Entry 6N3L (X-ray diffraction, 2.61 A resolution); this record covers chain A.

Chain A:
Molecule: eIF-2-alpha kinase GCN2
From: Homo sapiens
Notes: EC 2.7.11.1
UniProtKB: Q9P2K8 (E2AK4_HUMAN); residue numbers follow UniProt; this construct covers 577-657, 782-1013
Sequence (330 residues; row label = number of the first residue in the row; note: 123 numbers in that range are skipped by the numbering (no residue carries them; nothing is unmodelled there)):
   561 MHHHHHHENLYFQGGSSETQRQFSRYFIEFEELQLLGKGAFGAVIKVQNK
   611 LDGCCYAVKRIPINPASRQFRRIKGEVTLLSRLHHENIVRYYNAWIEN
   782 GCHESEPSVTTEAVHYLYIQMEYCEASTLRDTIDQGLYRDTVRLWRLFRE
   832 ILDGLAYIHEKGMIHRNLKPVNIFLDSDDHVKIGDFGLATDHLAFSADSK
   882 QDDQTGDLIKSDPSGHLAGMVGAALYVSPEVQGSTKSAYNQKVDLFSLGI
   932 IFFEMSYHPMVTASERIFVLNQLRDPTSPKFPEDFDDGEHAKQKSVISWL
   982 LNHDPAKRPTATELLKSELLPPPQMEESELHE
Not modelled in the structure: 561-583, 782-794, 868-903, 912-919, 958-961, 967-970, 1003-1013
Sequence notes: initiating methionine (561); expression tag (562-576); linker (658); engineered mutation Ala-807 (Lys in Q9P2K8), Asn-848 (Asp in Q9P2K8), Ala-899 (Thr in Q9P2K8), Ala-904 (Thr in Q9P2K8)
Swiss-Prot annotation at these positions:
  - binding site (ATP): Leu-596 to Val-604, Lys-619
  - natural variant: Arg-585 (R585Q: In PVOD2), Leu-643 (L643R: In PVOD2), His-939 (H939Y: In a lung neuroendocrine carcinoma sample)
  - modified residue: Thr-871 (Phosphothreonine)
Residues lining bound ligands: KAV (N-{6-[(1-methyl-2-{[4-(trifluoromethyl)phenyl]amino}-1H-benzimidazol-5-yl)oxy]pyrimidin-4-yl}cyclopropanecarboxamide): Leu-596, Val-604, Ala-617, Lys-619, Glu-636, Leu-640, Leu-643, Ile-648, Val-649, Ile-800, Met-802, Glu-803, Tyr-804, Cys-805, Ala-807, Ser-808, Thr-809, Ile-839, Met-844, His-846, Phe-855, Ile-864, Gly-865, Asp-866, Phe-867

Overview:
Chain A binds compound KAV. From UniProt: 10 ATP-binding residues.
Chain A is eIF-2-alpha kinase GCN2 (Homo sapiens); the structure, Identification of novel, potent and
selective GCN2 inhibitors as first-in-class anti-tumor agents, was determined by X-ray diffraction together
with 6N3N and 6N3O from the same study.
